Entry 7GXG (X-ray diffraction, 1.95 A resolution); this record covers chains A and D.

== Chain A ==
Name: B-cell lymphoma 6 protein
From: Homo sapiens
Reference sequence: P41182 (BCL6_HUMAN); numbering as in UniProt (aligned over 5-129)
Sequence (128 residues; row label = number of the first residue in the row):
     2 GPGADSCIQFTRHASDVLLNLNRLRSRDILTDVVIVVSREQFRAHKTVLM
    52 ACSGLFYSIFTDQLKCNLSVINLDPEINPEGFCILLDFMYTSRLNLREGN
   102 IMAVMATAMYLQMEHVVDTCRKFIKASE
Disordered / not traced: 2-6
Differences from the reference sequence: expression tag (2-4)
Small-molecule neighbours: A1ACB (5-{[5-chloro-2-(methylsulfanyl)pyrimidin-4-yl]amino}-1,3-dihydro-2H-indol-2-one): Asn-21, Arg-24, Leu-25, Met-51, Ala-52, Cys-53, Ser-54, Gly-55, Tyr-58, Gln-113, Met-114, Glu-115

== Chain D ==
Name: WVIP tetrapeptide
Sequence (6 residues; row label = number of the first residue in the row; numbering starts at 0):
     0 XWVIPA
Modified residues: ACE (acetyl group) at position 0

== Chain A / chain D interface ==
Pairs across the interface (11; chain A residue first):
  Cys-8(A) / Pro-4(D)
  Ile-9(A) / Trp-1(D)  hydrophobic
  Ile-9(A) / Val-2(D)
  Gln-10(A) / ACE_0(D)
  Gln-10(A) / Trp-1(D)
  Gln-10(A) / Val-2(D)  hydrogen bond (backbone-backbone)
  Gln-10(A) / Pro-4(D)
  Phe-11(A) / ACE_0(D)
  Phe-11(A) / Trp-1(D)
  Thr-12(A) / ACE_0(D)  hydrogen bond (backbone-backbone)
  Thr-12(A) / Val-2(D)
Interface residues without a listed pair, chain D (5 interface residues in all): Ile-3

== In short ==
Chain A and chain D each contribute 5 residues to their interface, with 2 hydrogen bonds. The backbones
hydrogen-bond at Gln-10(A)/Val-2(D) and Thr-12(A)/ACE_0(D). Ligands of chain A: compound A1ACB.
Here chain A is B-cell lymphoma 6 protein (Homo sapiens) and chain D is WVIP tetrapeptide. Entry 7GXG (Crystal
Structure of B-cell lymphoma 6 protein BTB domain in complex with ligand 8 at 12.67 ...) was determined by
X-ray diffraction together with 7GUD, 7GUE, 7GUF, 7GUG, 7GUH, 7GUI and 126 further entries from the same
study.
